Entry 7NME (X-ray diffraction, 2.20 A resolution); this record covers chains A and D of the 5 polymer chains in the assembly.

== Chain A ==
Molecule: MHC class I antigen
From: Homo sapiens
UniProt: A0A411J078 (A0A411J078_HUMAN); residues 1-276 here correspond to UniProt positions 25-300 (UniProt number = residue number + 24)
Amino-acid sequence (276 residues; row label = number of the first residue in the row):
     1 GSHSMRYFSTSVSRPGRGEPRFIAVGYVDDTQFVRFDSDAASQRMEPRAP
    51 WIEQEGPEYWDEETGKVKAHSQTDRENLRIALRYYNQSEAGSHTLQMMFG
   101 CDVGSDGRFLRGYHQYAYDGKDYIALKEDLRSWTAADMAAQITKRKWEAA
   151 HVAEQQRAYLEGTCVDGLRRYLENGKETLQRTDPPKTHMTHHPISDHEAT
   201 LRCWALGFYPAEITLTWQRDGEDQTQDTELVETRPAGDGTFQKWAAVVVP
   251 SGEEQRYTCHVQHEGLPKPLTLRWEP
Disulfide bonds: Cys101-Cys164, Cys203-Cys259

== Chain D ==
Molecule: 4C6 Human T-cell Receptor, alpha Chain
From: Homo sapiens
Amino-acid sequence (192 residues; numbered 2 to 193; the number before each row is that of its first residue):
     2 GEDVEQSLFLSVREGDSSVINCTYTDSSSTYLYWYKQEPGAGLQLLTYIF
    52 SNMDMKQDQRLTVLLNKKDKHLSLRIADTQTGDSAIYFCAEPSGNTGKLI
   102 FGQGTTLQVKPIQNPDPAVYQLRDSKSSDKSVCLFTDFDSQTNVSQSKDS
   152 DVYITDKCVLDMRSMDFKSNSAVAWSNKSDFACANAFNNSII
Disordered / not traced: 2
Disulfide bonds: Cys23-Cys90, Cys134-Cys184

== Chain A / chain D interface ==
Residue-residue contacts - 13 pairs, chain A then chain D:
  Gly65(A) - Asn96(D)
  Lys66(A) - Asn96(D)
  Ala69(A) - Asn96(D)
  Glu154(A) - Phe51(D)
  Gln155(A) - Thr31(D)  hydrogen bond
  Gln155(A) - Phe51(D)
  Ala158(A) - Thr31(D)
  Ala158(A) - Ser52(D)
  Ala158(A) - Asn53(D)
  Tyr159(A) - Thr31(D)
  Glu161(A) - Asn53(D)  hydrogen bond
  Gly162(A) - Lys68(D)
  Thr163(A) - Ser29(D)
Also at the interface, not in a pair above, chain A (13 interface residues in all): His151, Arg157, Asp166
Also at the interface, not in a pair above, chain D (8 interface residues in all): Tyr32

== In short ==
13 residues of chain A and 8 residues of chain D are in contact; the contacts include 2 hydrogen bonds. Polar
pairs include Gln155(A)-Thr31(D) and Glu161(A)-Asn53(D).
Here chain A is MHC class I antigen and chain D is 4C6 Human T-cell Receptor, alpha Chain, both from Homo
sapiens. Entry 7NME (Human MHC Class I, A24 Allele presenting QLPRLFPLL, Complex with 4C6 TCR) was determined
by X-ray diffraction.
